3OM1 - chains A and B; structure by X-ray diffraction, 1.68 A resolution.

# Chain A (and B)
Molecule: Glutamate receptor ionotropic, kainate 5
Organism: Rattus norvegicus
Notes: chain B of this document is another copy of the same molecule, construct and numbering; everything in this record applies to it too
Reference sequence: Q63273 (GRIK5_RAT); residues 1-387 here correspond to UniProt positions 20-406 (UniProt number = residue number + 19)
Sequence (393 residues; row label = number of the first residue in the row):
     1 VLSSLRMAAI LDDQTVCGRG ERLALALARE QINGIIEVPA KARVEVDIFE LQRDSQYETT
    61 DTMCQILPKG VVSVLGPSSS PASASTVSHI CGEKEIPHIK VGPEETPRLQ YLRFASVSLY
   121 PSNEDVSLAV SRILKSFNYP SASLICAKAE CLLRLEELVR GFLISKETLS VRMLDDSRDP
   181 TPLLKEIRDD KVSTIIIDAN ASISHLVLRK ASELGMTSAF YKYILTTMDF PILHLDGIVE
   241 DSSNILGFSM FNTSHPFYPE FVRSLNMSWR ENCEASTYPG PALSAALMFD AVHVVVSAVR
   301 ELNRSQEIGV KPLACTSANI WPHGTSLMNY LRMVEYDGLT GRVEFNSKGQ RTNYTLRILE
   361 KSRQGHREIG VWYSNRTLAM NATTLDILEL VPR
Not modelled in the structure: 1-2, 177, 377-393 (chain B: 1, 36-40, 108, 176, 376-393)
Sequence notes: expression tag (388-393)
Cystine bridges: Cys-17/Cys-273, Cys-64/Cys-315, Cys-146/Cys-151
Covalently attached groups: N-acetylglucosamine (NAG) linked to Asn-200, Asn-252, Asn-266, Asn-303, Asn-353
Ion coordination: Na+: Phe-162, Ser-165, Glu-167
UniProt features mapped onto this chain:
  - glycosylation (N-linked (GlcNAc...) asparagine): Asn-200, Asn-252, Asn-266, Asn-303, Asn-353, Asn-375, Asn-381
From the paper describing this entry:
  - self-association interface (contacts with another copy of this molecule); pairs are residue here / residue on that copy: Tyr-57/Thr-60, Tyr-57/Thr-316, Leu-169/Leu-163 (backbone contact), Val-171/Arg-160 (hydrogen bond), Arg-53, Ser-55, His-89, Glu-93, Tyr-111, Leu-152, Leu-153, Val-159, Leu-163, Leu-169, Val-171
  - contacts within the chain: Cys-17/Cys-273, Thr-106/Asn-123 (hydrogen bond), Glu-104/Asn-123 (hydrogen bond), His-234/Pro-279 (hydrogen bond)
  - conformationally variable residues (order/disorder transition): Ile-35 to Lys-41
  - post-translational modification sites: Asn-375 (proposed by the authors, not directly observed)

# Interface between chain A and chain B
Residue-residue contacts (51; chain A residue first):
  Gln-56(A) / Gln-56(B)
  Gln-56(A) / Tyr-57(B)
  Gln-56(A) / Thr-60(B)  hydrogen bond
  Tyr-57(A) / Thr-60(B)
  Tyr-57(A) / Ile-90(B)
  Tyr-57(A) / Cys-315(B)
  Tyr-57(A) / Thr-316(B)
  Thr-60(A) / Tyr-57(B)
  His-89(A) / Arg-53(B)
  His-89(A) / Ser-55(B)
  His-89(A) / Tyr-57(B)
  His-89(A) / Glu-58(B)
  Ile-90(A) / Tyr-57(B)  hydrophobic
  Glu-93(A) / Arg-53(B)  salt bridge
  Pro-107(A) / Glu-105(B)
  Pro-107(A) / Glu-150(B)
  Leu-109(A) / Gln-56(B)
  Leu-109(A) / Ala-82(B)  hydrophobic
  Tyr-111(A) / Arg-53(B)
  Tyr-111(A) / Asp-54(B)
  Tyr-111(A) / Ser-55(B)  hydrogen bond
  Ala-149(A) / Leu-153(B)
  Leu-152(A) / Leu-152(B)
  Leu-152(A) / Glu-156(B)
  Leu-153(A) / Ala-149(B)  hydrophobic
  Leu-153(A) / Glu-150(B)
  Leu-153(A) / Leu-153(B)  hydrophobic
  Glu-156(A) / Ala-149(B)
  Glu-156(A) / Leu-152(B)
  Glu-156(A) / Met-173(B)
  Val-159(A) / Leu-163(B)
  Arg-160(A) / Val-171(B)
  Phe-162(A) / Leu-163(B)  hydrophobic
  Leu-163(A) / Val-159(B)
  Leu-163(A) / Phe-162(B)  hydrophobic
  Leu-163(A) / Leu-163(B)  hydrophobic
  Leu-163(A) / Thr-168(B)
  Leu-163(A) / Leu-169(B)  hydrogen bond (backbone-backbone)
  Leu-163(A) / Val-171(B)  hydrophobic
  Ile-164(A) / Thr-168(B)
  Ile-164(A) / Leu-169(B)
  Ile-164(A) / Ser-170(B)
  Thr-168(A) / Leu-163(B)
  Thr-168(A) / Ile-164(B)
  Leu-169(A) / Leu-163(B)  hydrogen bond (backbone-backbone)
  Leu-169(A) / Ile-164(B)
  Ser-170(A) / Ile-164(B)
  Val-171(A) / Arg-160(B)  hydrogen bond (backbone-side chain)
  Val-171(A) / Leu-163(B)  hydrophobic
  Met-173(A) / Glu-156(B)
  Met-173(A) / Arg-160(B)  hydrogen bond
Also at the interface, not in a pair above, chain A (29 interface residues in all): Ser-85, Thr-86, Arg-108, Glu-150, Ser-165, Glu-167
Also at the interface, not in a pair above, chain B (28 interface residues in all): Cys-64
The authors on this interface:
  - residue pairs: Tyr-57(A)/Thr-60(B), Tyr-57(A)/Thr-316(B), Leu-169(A)/Leu-163(B) (backbone contact), Val-171(A)/Arg-160(B) (hydrogen bond)
  - interface residues, chain A: His-89(A), Glu-93(A), Tyr-111(A)
  - interface residues, chain B: Arg-53(B), Ser-55(B)

# Overview
Chain A and chain B form an interface of 29 and 28 residues respectively; the contacts include 6 hydrogen
bonds and 1 salt bridge. Polar pairs include Glu-93(A)/Arg-53(B), Gln-56(A)/Thr-60(B) and
Tyr-111(A)/Ser-55(B). The paper describes contacts between Tyr-57(A) and Thr-60(B) and Tyr-57(A) and
Thr-316(B); a backbone contact between Leu-169(A) and Leu-163(B); a hydrogen bond between Val-171(A) and
Arg-160(B). The paper reports interface residues His-89(A), Glu-93(A) and Arg-53(B) among others; a
modification site at Asn-375(A).
Chain A and chain B are both Glutamate receptor ionotropic, kainate 5 (Rattus norvegicus); the structure,
Crystal structure of the GluK5 (KA2) ATD dimer at 1.7 Angstrom Resolution, was determined by X-ray
diffraction, deposited together with 3OLZ and 3OM0.
